6FE4 - chains F and G of the 10 polymer chains in the assembly; structure by X-ray diffraction, 3.00 A resolution.

# Chain F (and G)
Protein: Nb113
From: Vicugna pacos
Notes: chain G of this document is another copy of the same molecule, construct and numbering; everything in this record applies to it too
Sequence (119 residues; numbered 1 to 119; the number before each row is that of its first residue):
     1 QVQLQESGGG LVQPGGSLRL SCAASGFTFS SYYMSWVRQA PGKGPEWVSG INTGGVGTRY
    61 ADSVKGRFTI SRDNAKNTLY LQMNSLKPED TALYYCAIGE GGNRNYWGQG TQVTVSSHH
Not modelled in the structure: 118-119 (chain G: 117-119)
Disulfide bonds: Cys22-Cys96

# Interface between chain F and chain G
Contacting residue pairs - 9 pairs, chain F then chain G:
  Gly54(F) - Tyr32(G)
  Val56(F) - Phe27(G)  hydrophobic
  Val56(F) - Tyr32(G)
  Val56(F) - Ile98(G)  hydrophobic
  Val56(F) - Tyr106(G)
  Gly57(F) - Tyr106(G)
  Thr58(F) - Tyr106(G)
  Ser71(F) - Gln1(G)  hydrogen bond
  Arg72(F) - Gln1(G)
Other interface residues (no listed pair), chain F (8 interface residues in all): Asn52, Gly55
Other interface residues (no listed pair), chain G (6 interface residues in all): Val2
From the paper, about this interface:
  - specific contacts: Val56(F)-Phe27(G) (hydrophobic contact), Val56(F)-Tyr32(G) (hydrophobic contact), Val56(F)-Ile98(G) (hydrophobic contact), Val56(F)-Tyr106(G) (hydrophobic contact)
  - interface residues, chain F: Val56(F)

# Summary
The interface between chain F and chain G involves 8 residues on one side and 6 on the other, with 1 hydrogen
bond. Its one hydrogen-bonded contact is Ser71(F)-Gln1(G). The paper describes hydrophobic contacts between
Val56(F) and Phe27(G), Val56(F) and Tyr32(G) and Val56(F) and Ile98(G) among others. From the paper: the
interface residue Val56(F).
Chain F and chain G are both Nb113 (Vicugna pacos); the structure, Crystal structure of the complex between
Shiga toxin Stx2 B subunit and neutralising Nb113, was determined by X-ray diffraction.
